Entry 4B10 (X-ray diffraction, 1.56 A resolution); this record covers chain A.

== Chain A ==
Name: Glycylpeptide N-tetradecanoyltransferase
Source organism: Plasmodium vivax
Notes: EC 2.3.1.97
UniProt: A5K1A2 (A5K1A2_PLAVS); numbering as in UniProt (aligned over 27-410)
Sequence (385 residues; each row starts with the number of its first residue):
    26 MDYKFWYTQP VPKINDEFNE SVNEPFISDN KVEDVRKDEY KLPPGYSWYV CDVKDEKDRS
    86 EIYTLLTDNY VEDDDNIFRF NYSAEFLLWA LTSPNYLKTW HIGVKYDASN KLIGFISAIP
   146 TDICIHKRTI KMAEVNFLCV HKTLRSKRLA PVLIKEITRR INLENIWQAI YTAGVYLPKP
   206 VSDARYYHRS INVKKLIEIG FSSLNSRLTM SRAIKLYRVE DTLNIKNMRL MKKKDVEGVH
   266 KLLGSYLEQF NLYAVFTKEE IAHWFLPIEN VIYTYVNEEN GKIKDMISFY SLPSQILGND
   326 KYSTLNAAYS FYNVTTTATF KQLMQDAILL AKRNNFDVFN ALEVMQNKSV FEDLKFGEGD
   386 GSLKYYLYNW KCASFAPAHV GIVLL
Differences from the reference sequence: expression tag (26)
Bound ions: Mg2+: Leu-169 (together with 2-oxopentadecyl-CoA)
Ligand contacts: 2-oxopentadecyl-CoA (NHW): Tyr-28, Lys-29, Phe-30, Trp-31, Asn-94, Tyr-95, Val-96, Val-160, Asn-161, Phe-162, Leu-163, Cys-164, Val-165, Leu-169, Arg-170, Ser-171, Lys-172, Arg-173, Leu-174, Ala-175, Pro-176, Ile-179, Ile-182, Thr-183, Ile-186, Asn-187, Ile-191, Trp-192, Gln-193, Ala-194, Tyr-196, Thr-197, Ala-198, Val-200, Leu-202, Tyr-393
What the authors report for this chain:
  - mutagenesis - Y211A: decreased catalytic activity

== Summary ==
Ligands of chain A: 2-oxopentadecyl-CoA. From the paper: Y211A reduces catalytic activity.
Chain A is Glycylpeptide N-tetradecanoyltransferase (Plasmodium vivax); the structure, Plasmodium vivax
N-myristoyltransferase with a non-hydrolysable co- factor, was determined by X-ray diffraction (same
publication as 4B11, 4B12, 4B13 and 4B14).
